Entry 8B3U (X-ray diffraction, 1.71 A resolution); this record covers chain A.

Chain A:
Molecule: Lysozyme
Source organism: Gallus gallus
UniProt: P00698 (LYSC_CHICK); residues 1-129 here correspond to UniProt positions 19-147 (UniProt number = residue number + 18)
Chain sequence (129 residues; row label = number of the first residue in the row):
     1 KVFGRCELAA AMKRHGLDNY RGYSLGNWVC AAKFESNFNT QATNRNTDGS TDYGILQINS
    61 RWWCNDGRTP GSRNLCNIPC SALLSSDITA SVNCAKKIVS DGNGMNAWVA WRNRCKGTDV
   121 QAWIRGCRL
Cystine bridges: Cys6-Cys127, Cys30-Cys115, Cys64-Cys80, Cys76-Cys94
UniProt features mapped onto this chain:
  - active site: Glu35, Asp52
  - binding site (substrate): Asp101
What the authors report for this chain:
  - catalytic residues: Glu35, Asp52 (citing earlier work)

Summary:
UniProt lists active-site residues Glu35 and Asp52 and substrate-binding residue Asp101. From the paper:
catalytic residues Glu35 and Asp52.
Chain A is Lysozyme (Gallus gallus); the structure, Hen Egg White Lysozyme 6s in situ crystallization, was
determined by X-ray diffraction together with 8B3L, 8B3T and 8B3V from the same study.
